8TAS - chains H and U of the 15 polymer chains in the assembly; structure by electron microscopy, 4.10 A resolution (low resolution: residue-level contacts below are approximate; hydrogen-bond / salt-bridge calls are withheld).

[Chain H]
Molecule: 215-nt DNA strand
Sequence (215 nucleotides; row label = number of the first residue in the row):
     7 ATCGGGAGCT CCGACCGAAT GACATGCATG CATACAGGAT GTATATACCT GACACGTGCC
    67 TGGAGACTAG GGAGTAACCC CCTTGGCGGT TAAAACGCGG GGGACAGCGC GTACGTGCGT
   127 TTAAGCGGTG CTAGAGCTGC CTACGACCAA TGGAGCGGCC TCGGCACCGG GATCCCCCAG
   187 CCGCCGGCAG CGCAGCGCCT GACGGGCACA CAGTC
Disordered / not traced: 7-19, 213-221

[Chain U]
Name: Histone H2A
Source organism: Xenopus laevis
UniProt: Q6AZJ8 (Q6AZJ8_XENLA); residues 0-129 here correspond to UniProt positions 1-130 (UniProt number = residue number + 1)
Sequence (133 residues; row label = number of the first residue in the row; numbers below 1 keep their minus sign (Ser-3 is residue -3)):
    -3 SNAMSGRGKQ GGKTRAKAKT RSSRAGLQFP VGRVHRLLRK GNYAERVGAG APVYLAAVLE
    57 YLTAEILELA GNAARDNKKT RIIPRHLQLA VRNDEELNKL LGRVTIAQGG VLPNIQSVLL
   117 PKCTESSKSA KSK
Disordered / not traced: -3 to 11, 120-129
Differences from the reference sequence: expression tag (-3 to -1); conflict Cys119 (Lys120 in Q6AZJ8)

[How chain H and chain U interact]
Contacting residue pairs (12):
  DA60(H) - Arg77(U)
  DG69(H) - Arg29(U)
  DG69(H) - Arg32(U)
  DA70(H) - Ala14(U)
  DA70(H) - Lys15(U)
  DA70(H) - Thr16(U)
  DA70(H) - Arg17(U)
  DA70(H) - Gly28(U)
  DG71(H) - Ala14(U)
  DG71(H) - Lys15(U)
  DG71(H) - Arg20(U)
  DG78(H) - Arg42(U)
Other interface residues (no listed pair), chain H (7 interface residues in all): DC59, DG68
Other interface residues (no listed pair), chain U (11 interface residues in all): Ala12

[In short]
Chain H and chain U form an interface of 7 and 11 residues respectively.
Chain H is a 215-nt DNA strand and chain U is Histone H2A (Xenopus laevis); the structure, PRC2 monomer bound
to nucleosome, was determined by electron microscopy, deposited together with 8T9G and 8TB9.
